9C2F - chains A and B; structure by electron microscopy, 2.80 A resolution.

# Chain A
Protein: Extracellular calcium-sensing receptor
Organism: Homo sapiens
Reference sequence: P41180 (CASR_HUMAN); residues 19-894 here = UniProt positions 19-894
Sequence (959 residues; each row starts with the number of its first residue; numbers below 1 keep their minus sign (Trp-13 is residue -13)):
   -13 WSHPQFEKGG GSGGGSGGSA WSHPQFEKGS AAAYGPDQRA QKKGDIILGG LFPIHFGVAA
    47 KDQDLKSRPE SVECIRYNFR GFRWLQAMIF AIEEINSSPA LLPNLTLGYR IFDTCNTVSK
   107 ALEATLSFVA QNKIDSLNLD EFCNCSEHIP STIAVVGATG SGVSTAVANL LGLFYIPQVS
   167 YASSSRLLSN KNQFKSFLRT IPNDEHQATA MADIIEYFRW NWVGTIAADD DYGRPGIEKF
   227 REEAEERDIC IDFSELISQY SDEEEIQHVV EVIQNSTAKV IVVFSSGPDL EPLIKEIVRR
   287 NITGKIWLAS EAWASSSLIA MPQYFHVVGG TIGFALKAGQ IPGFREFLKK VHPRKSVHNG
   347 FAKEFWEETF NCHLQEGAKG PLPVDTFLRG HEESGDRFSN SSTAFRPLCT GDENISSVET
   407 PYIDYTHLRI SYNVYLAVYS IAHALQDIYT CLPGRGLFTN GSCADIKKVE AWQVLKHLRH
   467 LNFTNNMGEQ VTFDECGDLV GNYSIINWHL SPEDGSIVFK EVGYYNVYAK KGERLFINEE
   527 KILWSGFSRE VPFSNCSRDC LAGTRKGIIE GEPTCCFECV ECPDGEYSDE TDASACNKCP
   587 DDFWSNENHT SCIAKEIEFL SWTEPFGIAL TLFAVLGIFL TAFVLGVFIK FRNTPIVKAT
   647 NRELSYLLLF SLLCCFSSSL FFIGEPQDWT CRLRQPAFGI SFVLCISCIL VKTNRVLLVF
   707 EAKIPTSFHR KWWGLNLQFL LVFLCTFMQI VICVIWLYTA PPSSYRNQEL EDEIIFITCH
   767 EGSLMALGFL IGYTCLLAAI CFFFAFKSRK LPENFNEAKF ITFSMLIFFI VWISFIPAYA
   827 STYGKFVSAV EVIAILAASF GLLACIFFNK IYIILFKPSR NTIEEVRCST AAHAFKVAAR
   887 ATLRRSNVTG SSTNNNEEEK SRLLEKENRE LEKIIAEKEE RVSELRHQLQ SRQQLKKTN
Disordered / not traced: -13 to 19, 117-135, 361-390, 699-722, 861-945
Differences from the reference sequence: expression tag (-13 to 18, 895-945)
UniProt features mapped onto this chain:
  - region: Phe637 to Arg648 (Intracellular loop 1 (ICL1)), Thr699 to Asn722 (Intracellular loop 2 (ICL2)), Phe790 to Lys805 (Intracellular loop 3 (ICL3)), Arg890 to Val894 (Arginine-rich retention motif)
  - binding site (phosphate): Arg66 to Trp70, Arg415 to Ser417
  - binding site (Ca(2+)): Ile81, Ser84, Leu87, Leu88, Thr100, Thr145, Ser170, Pro188, Asp190, Glu231, Asp234, Glu297, Tyr489, Gly557
  - binding site (L-tryptophan): Ser147, Ala168, Ser170, Glu297
  - binding site (spermine): Asp238, Ser240
  - site: Cys482 (Important for ability of agonist AMG 416 to activate G-protein-coupled receptor activity)
  - modified residue: Thr888 (Phosphothreonine), Ser892 (Phosphoserine)
  - glycosylation (N-linked (GlcNAc...) asparagine): Asn90, Asn130, Asn261, Asn287, Asn386, Asn400, Asn446, Asn468, Asn488, Asn541, Asn594
  - natural variant: Gly21 (G21R: In HHC1), Gln27 (Q27R: Found in a patient with primary hyperparathyroidism detected at adulthood), Lys29 (K29E: In HYPOC1), Pro39 (P39A: In HHC1), Phe42 (F42S: In HHC1), Lys47 (K47N: In HYPOC1), Ser53 (S53P: In HHC1), Pro55 (P55L: In HHC1), Arg62 (R62M: In HHC1), Arg66 (R66C: In HHC1; R66H: In HHC1), Ile81 (I81M: In HHC1), Thr100 (T100I: In NSHPT), 84 further natural variant entries in UniProt
  - mutagenesis: Lys29 (K29A/N/E/D: Increased calcium sensitivity; K29R: Does not affect calcium sensitivity), Leu51 (L51A: Decreased calcium-induced G-protein-coupled receptor activity), Arg69 (R69E: Abolishes G-protein coupled receptor signaling pathway), Trp70 (W70A: Abolished calcium-induced G-protein-coupled receptor activity), Asn102 (N102I: Abolishes G-protein coupled receptor activity), Thr145 (T145A: Abolished calcium-induced G-protein-coupled receptor activity; T145I: Reduced calcium-induced G-protein-coupled receptor activity), Ser147 (S147A: Abolished calcium-induced G-protein-coupled receptor activity), Ser170 (S170A: Abolished calcium-induced G-protein-coupled receptor activity; S170K: Reduced calcium-induced G-protein-coupled receptor activity), Asp190 (D190A: Reduced calcium-induced G-protein-coupled receptor activity; D190K: Reduced calcium-induced G-protein-coupled receptor activity), Gln193 (Q193A: Reduced calcium-induced G-protein-coupled receptor activity), Asp216 (D216A: Strongly reduced calcium-induced G-protein-coupled receptor activity), Tyr218 (Y218A: Abolished calcium-induced G-protein-coupled receptor activity; Y218S: Abolished calcium-induced G-protein-coupled receptor activity), 34 further mutagenesis entries in UniProt
Cystine bridges: Cys60-Cys101, Cys236-Cys561, Cys358-Cys395, Cys437-Cys449, Cys542-Cys562, Cys546-Cys565, Cys568-Cys582, Cys585-Cys598, Cys677-Cys765
Covalent attachments: N-acetylglucosamine (NAG) linked to Asn468, Asn488, Asn541
Metal / ion sites: Ca2+ site 1: Ile81, Ser84, Leu87, Leu88; Ca2+ site 2 near Thr100 (its only coordinating residue here)
Small-molecule neighbours:
  - A1ATX ((1R)-1-(2H-1,3-benzodioxol-4-yl)-N-[2-(1,2-benzothiazol-3-yl)ethyl]ethan-1-amine): Gln681, Phe684, Gly685, Leu773, Leu776, Ile777, Thr780, Trp818, Phe821, Tyr825, Glu837, Ile841
  - tryptophan (TRP): Arg66, Trp70, Thr145, Gly146, Ser147, Ala168, Ser169, Ser170, Tyr218, Glu297, Ala298, Ile416
What the authors report for this chain:
  - conformationally variable residues (side-chain flip): Trp818, Phe821, Tyr825
  - binding site for A1ATX: Gln681, Phe684, Trp818, Phe821, Tyr825, Glu837, Ile841

# Chain B
Protein: Extracellular calcium-sensing receptor
Organism: Homo sapiens
Reference sequence: P41180 (CASR_HUMAN); residues 19-894 here = UniProt positions 19-894
Sequence (939 residues; numbered 9 to 947; the number before each row is that of its first residue):
     9 DYKDDDDKAA AYGPDQRAQK KGDIILGGLF PIHFGVAAKD QDLKSRPESV ECIRYNFRGF
    69 RWLQAMIFAI EEINSSPALL PNLTLGYRIF DTCNTVSKAL EATLSFVAQN KIDSLNLDEF
   129 CNCSEHIPST IAVVGATGSG VSTAVANLLG LFYIPQVSYA SSSRLLSNKN QFKSFLRTIP
   189 NDEHQATAMA DIIEYFRWNW VGTIAADDDY GRPGIEKFRE EAEERDICID FSELISQYSD
   249 EEEIQHVVEV IQNSTAKVIV VFSSGPDLEP LIKEIVRRNI TGKIWLASEA WASSSLIAMP
   309 QYFHVVGGTI GFALKAGQIP GFREFLKKVH PRKSVHNGFA KEFWEETFNC HLQEGAKGPL
   369 PVDTFLRGHE ESGDRFSNSS TAFRPLCTGD ENISSVETPY IDYTHLRISY NVYLAVYSIA
   429 HALQDIYTCL PGRGLFTNGS CADIKKVEAW QVLKHLRHLN FTNNMGEQVT FDECGDLVGN
   489 YSIINWHLSP EDGSIVFKEV GYYNVYAKKG ERLFINEEKI LWSGFSREVP FSNCSRDCLA
   549 GTRKGIIEGE PTCCFECVEC PDGEYSDETD ASACNKCPDD FWSNENHTSC IAKEIEFLSW
   609 TEPFGIALTL FAVLGIFLTA FVLGVFIKFR NTPIVKATNR ELSYLLLFSL LCCFSSSLFF
   669 IGEPQDWTCR LRQPAFGISF VLCISCILVK TNRVLLVFEA KIPTSFHRKW WGLNLQFLLV
   729 FLCTFMQIVI CVIWLYTAPP SSYRNQELED EIIFITCHEG SLMALGFLIG YTCLLAAICF
   789 FFAFKSRKLP ENFNEAKFIT FSMLIFFIVW ISFIPAYAST YGKFVSAVEV IAILAASFGL
   849 LACIFFNKIY IILFKPSRNT IEEVRCSTAA HAFKVAARAT LRRSNVTSTS VTSVNQASTS
   909 RLEGLQSENH RLRMKITELD KDLEEVTMQL QDTPEKKTN
Disordered / not traced: 9-19, 117-136, 361-391, 703-721, 862-947
Differences from the reference sequence: expression tag (9-18, 895-947)
UniProt features mapped onto this chain:
  - region: Phe637 to Arg648 (Intracellular loop 1 (ICL1)), Thr699 to Asn722 (Intracellular loop 2 (ICL2)), Phe790 to Lys805 (Intracellular loop 3 (ICL3)), Arg890 to Val894 (Arginine-rich retention motif)
  - binding site (phosphate): Arg66 to Trp70, Arg415 to Ser417
  - binding site (Ca(2+)): Ile81, Ser84, Leu87, Leu88, Thr100, Thr145, Ser170, Pro188, Asp190, Glu231, Asp234, Glu297, Tyr489, Gly557
  - binding site (L-tryptophan): Ser147, Ala168, Ser170, Glu297
  - binding site (spermine): Asp238, Ser240
  - site: Cys482 (Important for ability of agonist AMG 416 to activate G-protein-coupled receptor activity)
  - modified residue: Thr888 (Phosphothreonine), Ser892 (Phosphoserine)
  - glycosylation (N-linked (GlcNAc...) asparagine): Asn90, Asn130, Asn261, Asn287, Asn386, Asn400, Asn446, Asn468, Asn488, Asn541, Asn594
  - natural variant: Gly21 (G21R: In HHC1), Gln27 (Q27R: Found in a patient with primary hyperparathyroidism detected at adulthood), Lys29 (K29E: In HYPOC1), Pro39 (P39A: In HHC1), Phe42 (F42S: In HHC1), Lys47 (K47N: In HYPOC1), Ser53 (S53P: In HHC1), Pro55 (P55L: In HHC1), Arg62 (R62M: In HHC1), Arg66 (R66C: In HHC1; R66H: In HHC1), Ile81 (I81M: In HHC1), Thr100 (T100I: In NSHPT), 84 further natural variant entries in UniProt
  - mutagenesis: Lys29 (K29A/N/E/D: Increased calcium sensitivity; K29R: Does not affect calcium sensitivity), Leu51 (L51A: Decreased calcium-induced G-protein-coupled receptor activity), Arg69 (R69E: Abolishes G-protein coupled receptor signaling pathway), Trp70 (W70A: Abolished calcium-induced G-protein-coupled receptor activity), Asn102 (N102I: Abolishes G-protein coupled receptor activity), Thr145 (T145A: Abolished calcium-induced G-protein-coupled receptor activity; T145I: Reduced calcium-induced G-protein-coupled receptor activity), Ser147 (S147A: Abolished calcium-induced G-protein-coupled receptor activity), Ser170 (S170A: Abolished calcium-induced G-protein-coupled receptor activity; S170K: Reduced calcium-induced G-protein-coupled receptor activity), Asp190 (D190A: Reduced calcium-induced G-protein-coupled receptor activity; D190K: Reduced calcium-induced G-protein-coupled receptor activity), Gln193 (Q193A: Reduced calcium-induced G-protein-coupled receptor activity), Asp216 (D216A: Strongly reduced calcium-induced G-protein-coupled receptor activity), Tyr218 (Y218A: Abolished calcium-induced G-protein-coupled receptor activity; Y218S: Abolished calcium-induced G-protein-coupled receptor activity), 34 further mutagenesis entries in UniProt
Cystine bridges: Cys60-Cys101, Cys236-Cys561, Cys358-Cys395, Cys437-Cys449, Cys542-Cys562, Cys546-Cys565, Cys568-Cys582, Cys585-Cys598, Cys677-Cys765
Covalent attachments: N-acetylglucosamine (NAG) linked to Asn468, Asn488, Asn541
Metal / ion sites: Ca2+ site 1: Ile81, Ser84, Leu88; Ca2+ site 2 near Thr100 (its only coordinating residue here); Ca2+ site 3 near Asp234 (its only coordinating residue here); Ca2+ site 4 near Gly557 (its only coordinating residue here)
Small-molecule neighbours:
  - A1ATX ((1R)-1-(2H-1,3-benzodioxol-4-yl)-N-[2-(1,2-benzothiazol-3-yl)ethyl]ethan-1-amine): Gln681, Phe684, Gly685, Leu776, Ile777, Thr780, Tyr825, Ala826, Glu837, Ile841
  - tryptophan (TRP): Arg66, Trp70, Thr145, Gly146, Ser147, Ala168, Ser169, Ser170, Tyr218, Glu297, Ala298, Ile416
What the authors report for this chain:
  - binding site for A1ATX: Gln681, Phe684, Tyr825, Glu837, Ile841
  - conformationally variable residues (side-chain flip): Phe821

# How chain A and chain B interact
Residue-residue contacts (72; chain A residue first):
  Gln49(A) with Tyr161(B), hydrogen bond; Arg465(B)
  Leu51(A) with Phe444(B); Trp458(B); Leu461(B), hydrophobic; Lys462(B); Arg465(B)
  Lys52(A) with Phe444(B); Thr445(B); Trp458(B)
  Ser53(A) with Trp458(B)
  Arg54(A) with Glu456(B), salt bridge; Trp458(B)
  Pro55(A) with Tyr161(B), hydrophobic; Trp458(B)
  Val104(A) with Asn155(B)
  Ser105(A) with Leu159(B)
  Leu108(A) with Asn155(B); Leu159(B), hydrophobic
  Glu109(A) with Leu159(B)
  Asn155(A) with Val104(B); Leu108(B)
  Leu159(A) with Ser105(B); Leu108(B), hydrophobic; Glu109(B)
  Tyr161(A) with Gln49(B), hydrogen bond; Pro55(B), hydrophobic
  Arg172(A) with Asp215(B), salt bridge; Leu242(B)
  Leu173(A) with Arg220(B)
  Asn178(A) with Tyr246(B)
  Asp215(A) with Arg172(B), salt bridge
  Arg220(A) with Leu173(B)
  Glu224(A) with Glu224(B)
  Tyr246(A) with Asn178(B)
  Phe444(A) with Leu51(B); Lys52(B)
  Thr445(A) with Lys52(B)
  Glu456(A) with Arg54(B), salt bridge
  Trp458(A) with Leu51(B); Ser53(B); Arg54(B); Pro55(B)
  Leu461(A) with Leu51(B), hydrophobic
  Lys462(A) with Asp50(B), hydrogen bond (side chain-backbone); Leu51(B)
  Arg465(A) with Gln49(B); Leu51(B)
  Arg551(A) with Arg551(B)
  Lys552(A) with Ile554(B); Glu556(B), salt bridge
  Ile554(A) with Lys552(B); Ile554(B), hydrophobic; Ser580(B)
  Glu556(A) with Lys552(B), salt bridge; Asp578(B); Ser580(B)
  Gly557(A) with Asp234(B)
  Glu558(A) with Thr560(B)
  Pro559(A) with Thr560(B)
  Thr560(A) with Glu558(B); Pro559(B); Thr560(B)
  Pro569(A) with Pro569(B), hydrophobic
  Asp578(A) with Glu556(B)
  Ser580(A) with Ile554(B)
  Ser820(A) with Ser820(B), hydrogen bond
  Pro823(A) with Phe821(B), hydrophobic
  Ser827(A) with Ala824(B); Phe832(B)
  Thr828(A) with Ser827(B)
  Val836(A) with Pro823(B), hydrophobic
Other interface residues (no listed pair), chain A (57 interface residues in all): Asp50, Leu112, Ala152, Leu156, Phe160, Gln179, Arg227, Ile237, Ser240, Leu242, Leu443, Gly553, Glu757, Ala824
Other interface residues (no listed pair), chain B (57 interface residues in all): Leu112, Ala152, Leu156, Phe160, Gln179, Arg227, Glu231, Ser240, Leu443, Gly553, Leu756

# In short
Chain A and chain B each contribute 57 residues to their interface; the contacts include 4 hydrogen bonds and
6 salt bridges. Among the polar pairs are Arg54(A)-Glu456(B), Arg172(A)-Asp215(B) and Asp215(A)-Arg172(B). The
paper reports a binding site for A1ATX at Gln681(A), Phe684(A) and Gln681(B) among others; conformational
variability at Trp818(A), Phe821(A) and Phe821(B) among others.
Here chain A is Extracellular calcium-sensing receptor and chain B is Extracellular calcium-sensing receptor,
both from Homo sapiens. Entry 9C2F (Structure of Calcium-Sensing Receptor in complex with positive allosteric
modulator '54149) was determined by electron microscopy together with 9C1P from the same study.
